8XXH - chains A and S of the 7 polymer chains in the assembly; structure by electron microscopy, 2.80 A resolution.

Chain A:
Protein: Guanine nucleotide-binding protein G(o) subunit alpha
Source organism: Homo sapiens
Reference sequence: P09471 (GNAO_HUMAN); residue numbers follow UniProt; this construct covers 4-56, 182-231, 242-354
Chain sequence (240 residues; each row starts with the number of its first residue; note: 126 numbers in that range are skipped by the numbering (no residue carries them; nothing is unmodelled there); numbers below 1 keep their minus sign (Met-11 is residue -11)):
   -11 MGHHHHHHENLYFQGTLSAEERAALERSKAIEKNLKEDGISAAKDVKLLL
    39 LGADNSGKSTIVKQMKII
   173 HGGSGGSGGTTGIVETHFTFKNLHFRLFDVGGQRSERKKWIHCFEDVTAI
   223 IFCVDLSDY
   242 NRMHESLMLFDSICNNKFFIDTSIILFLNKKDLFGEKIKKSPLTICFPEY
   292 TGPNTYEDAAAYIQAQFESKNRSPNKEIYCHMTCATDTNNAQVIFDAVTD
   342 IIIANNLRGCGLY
Unresolved in the structure: -11 to 3, 173-182
Differences from the reference sequence: initiating methionine (-11); expression tag (-10 to 3); engineered mutation Asp42 (Gly in P09471), Asn43 (Glu in P09471), Asp227 (Ala in P09471), Asp230 (Gly in P09471), Ala332 (Ile in P09471), Ile335 (Val in P09471); linker (174-181)
UniProt features mapped onto this chain:
  - region: Lys35 to Ala41, Ser44 to Thr48 (G1 motif), Phe197 to Arg206 (G3 motif), Ile266 to Asp273 (G4 motif), Thr324 to Thr329 (G5 motif)
  - binding site (GTP): Lys46, Ser47, Thr48, Asn270, Asp273, Cys325
  - binding site (Mg(2+)): Ser47, Thr182
  - modified residue: Gln205 (5-glutamyl histamine), Cys351 (ADP-ribosylcysteine)
  - lipidation: Cys351 (S-palmitoyl cysteine)

Chain S:
Protein: Antibody fragment ScFv16
Source organism: Mus musculus
Notes: antibody fragment or engineered binder
Chain sequence (248 residues; numbered 1 to 236 plus 14 insertion-coded residues; 2 numbers in that range are skipped by the numbering (no residue carries them; nothing is unmodelled there); the number before each row is that of its first residue; a row labelled like 121A-121N holds insertion residues (121A, then the next letters in order)):
     1 DVQLVESGGGLVQPGGSRKLSCSASGFAFSSFGMHWVRQAPEKGLEWVAY
    51 ISSGSGTIYYADTVKGRFTISRDDPKNTLFLQMTSLRSEDTAMYYCVRSI
   101 YYYGSSPFDFWGQGTTLTVSS
121A-121N GGGGSGGGGSGGGG
   124 SDIVMTQATSSVPVTPGESVSISCRSSKSLLHSNGNTYLYWFLQRPGQSP
   174 QLLIYRMSNLASGVPDRFSGSGSGTAFTLTISRLEAEDVGVYYCMQHLEY
   224 PLTFGAGTKLELK
Unresolved in the structure: 121A-121N, 236
Disulfides: Cys22-Cys96, Cys147-Cys217

How chain A and chain S interact:
Contacting residue pairs (24):
  Leu5(A) - His155(S)
  Ser6(A) - His155(S)
  Ser6(A) - Tyr161(S)  hydrogen bond
  Ser6(A) - Leu221(S)
  Ala7(A) - His220(S)
  Ala7(A) - Leu221(S)
  Ala7(A) - Tyr223(S)  hydrophobic
  Glu8(A) - Tyr101(S)
  Glu8(A) - Tyr161(S)
  Glu8(A) - Tyr163(S)  hydrogen bond
  Glu8(A) - Arg179(S)  salt bridge
  Glu8(A) - His220(S)  salt bridge
  Glu9(A) - Asn157(S)
  Arg10(A) - Tyr59(S)
  Ala11(A) - Tyr101(S)  hydrophobic
  Ala12(A) - Tyr101(S)
  Glu14(A) - Ser52(S)  hydrogen bond
  Glu14(A) - Ser53(S)
  Glu14(A) - Gly56(S)
  Glu14(A) - Thr57(S)  hydrogen bond
  Arg15(A) - Ser31(S)  hydrogen bond
  Arg15(A) - Ile100(S)
  Arg15(A) - Tyr101(S)
  Arg15(A) - Tyr102(S)
Also at the interface, not in a pair above, chain S (20 interface residues in all): Tyr50, Pro107, Glu222

Overview:
10 residues of chain A and 20 residues of chain S are in contact, with 5 hydrogen bonds and 2 salt bridges.
Polar contacts include Glu8(A)-Arg179(S), Glu8(A)-His220(S) and Ser6(A)-Tyr161(S). UniProt lists 6 GTP-binding
residues and Mg2+-binding residues Ser47(A) and Thr182(A) on chain A.
Chain A is Guanine nucleotide-binding protein G(o) subunit alpha (Homo sapiens) and chain S is Antibody
fragment ScFv16 (Mus musculus); the structure, Structure of CXCR2 bound to CXCL2 (CXCR2-CXCL2-Go Full map),
was determined by electron microscopy (same publication as 8XVU, 8XWA, 8XWF, 8XWM, 8XWN, 8XWS and 6 further
entries).
